6KHJ - chains C and G of the 18 polymer chains in the assembly; structure by electron microscopy, 3.00 A resolution.

[Chain C]
Protein: NAD(P)H-quinone oxidoreductase subunit 3
Organism: Thermosynechococcus elongatus BP-1
Notes: EC 7.1.1.-
UniProtKB: Q8DJ02 (NU3C_THEEB); residues 1-132 here = UniProt positions 1-132
Chain sequence (132 residues; numbered 1 to 132; the number before each row is that of its first residue):
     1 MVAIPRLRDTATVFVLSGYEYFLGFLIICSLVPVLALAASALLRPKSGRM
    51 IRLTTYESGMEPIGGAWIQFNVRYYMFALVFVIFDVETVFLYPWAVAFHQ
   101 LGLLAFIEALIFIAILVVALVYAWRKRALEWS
Disordered / not traced: 1-12

[Chain G]
Protein: NADH-quinone oxidoreductase subunit J
Organism: Thermosynechococcus elongatus BP-1
Notes: EC 7.1.1.-
UniProtKB: Q8DL30 (Q8DL30_THEEB); numbering as in UniProt (aligned over 1-200)
Chain sequence (200 residues; row label = number of the first residue in the row):
     1 MDLATLTQTITFFALAAAVIIAALGVVLLDNVVYSAFLLGGVFLSIAGLY
    51 ILMNADFVSAAQILIYVGAVNVLILFAIMLVNKRETYTPVPGRWLRQGGA
   101 AVVSLGVFALLTKMILQTPWQLSSVPPTPDSITTIGQHFFSDFLLPFELA
   151 SVLLLMALIGAVVLARRELVLEPEPILGEEVVPPLELPERPREPVALSEK
Disordered / not traced: 171-200

[How chain C and chain G interact]
Contacting residue pairs - 79 pairs, chain C then chain G:
  Val13(C) - Asn54(G)  hydrogen bond (backbone-side chain)
  Val13(C) - Pro127(G)
  Phe14(C) - Gln8(G)
  Phe14(C) - Ile51(G)
  Phe14(C) - Leu52(G)
  Phe14(C) - Asn54(G)
  Val15(C) - Asn54(G)  hydrogen bond (backbone-side chain)
  Val15(C) - Pro127(G)
  Val15(C) - Pro129(G)  hydrophobic
  Leu16(C) - Ile51(G)
  Leu16(C) - Asn54(G)
  Leu16(C) - Asp56(G)
  Leu16(C) - Pro129(G)
  Tyr19(C) - Ile51(G)  hydrophobic
  Tyr19(C) - Asp56(G)
  Leu23(C) - Thr7(G)
  Leu23(C) - Thr11(G)
  Phe70(C) - Leu80(G)
  Asn71(C) - Leu80(G)
  Val72(C) - Ala165(G)
  Tyr74(C) - Phe76(G)
  Tyr75(C) - Leu73(G)  hydrophobic
  Tyr75(C) - Leu80(G)  hydrophobic
  Tyr75(C) - Ala161(G)
  Tyr75(C) - Ala165(G)  hydrophobic
  Met76(C) - Val162(G)
  Met76(C) - Ala165(G)
  Ala78(C) - Leu73(G)  hydrophobic
  Ala78(C) - Phe76(G)  hydrophobic
  Leu79(C) - Leu73(G)
  Leu79(C) - Leu158(G)  hydrophobic
  Leu79(C) - Ala161(G)  hydrophobic
  Leu79(C) - Val162(G)  hydrophobic
  Val80(C) - Leu158(G)  hydrophobic
  Phe81(C) - Gly68(G)
  Phe81(C) - Ala69(G)  hydrophobic
  Val82(C) - Ala69(G)
  Val82(C) - Leu73(G)  hydrophobic
  Ile83(C) - Leu154(G)  hydrophobic
  Ile83(C) - Leu158(G)  hydrophobic
  Asp85(C) - Leu64(G)
  Asp85(C) - Ala69(G)
  Val86(C) - Ile65(G)  hydrophobic
  Val86(C) - Leu154(G)  hydrophobic
  Val89(C) - Phe57(G)
  Val89(C) - Ala61(G)  hydrophobic
  Val89(C) - Ile65(G)  hydrophobic
  Phe90(C) - Phe139(G)  hydrophobic
  Phe90(C) - Phe147(G)  hydrophobic
  Phe90(C) - Ala150(G)  hydrophobic
  Pro93(C) - Phe57(G)  hydrophobic
  Pro93(C) - Ile132(G)
  Pro93(C) - Gly136(G)
  Pro93(C) - Phe139(G)  hydrophobic
  Trp94(C) - Phe140(G)
  Val96(C) - Ile132(G)  hydrophobic
  Ala97(C) - Thr133(G)
  Gln100(C) - Thr133(G)
  Gln100(C) - Gln137(G)  hydrogen bond
  Leu101(C) - Gly136(G)
  Leu101(C) - Phe140(G)  hydrophobic
  Ala105(C) - Phe140(G)
  Glu108(C) - Phe140(G)
  Glu108(C) - Leu144(G)
  Glu108(C) - Glu148(G)
  Ala109(C) - Phe140(G)
  Ile111(C) - Glu148(G)
  Phe112(C) - Phe147(G)
  Phe112(C) - Glu148(G)
  Phe112(C) - Ser151(G)
  Ile115(C) - Ser151(G)
  Ile115(C) - Leu155(G)  hydrophobic
  Leu116(C) - Leu154(G)  hydrophobic
  Ala119(C) - Leu155(G)  hydrophobic
  Ala119(C) - Leu158(G)
  Tyr122(C) - Ile159(G)  hydrophobic
  Tyr122(C) - Val162(G)  hydrophobic
  Tyr122(C) - Val163(G)
  Lys126(C) - Arg166(G)
Other interface residues (no listed pair), chain C (44 interface residues in all): Phe84, Glu87, Tyr92, Val118, Ala123, Ala128
Other interface residues (no listed pair), chain G (44 interface residues in all): Ala55, Val70, Pro126, Thr128, Ile135, Val152

[In short]
The chain C/chain G interface involves 44 residues from each chain; the contacts include 3 hydrogen bonds.
Polar pairs include Val13(C)-Asn54(G), Val15(C)-Asn54(G) and Gln100(C)-Gln137(G).
Here chain C is NAD(P)H-quinone oxidoreductase subunit 3 and chain G is NADH-quinone oxidoreductase subunit J,
both from Thermosynechococcus elongatus BP-1. Entry 6KHJ (Supercomplex for electron transfer) was determined
by electron microscopy.
